PDB entry 6EMW | electron microscopy, 11.00 A resolution (very low resolution: no residue pairs are listed; an interface is given only as per-side residue counts) | chains c and o of the 42 polymer chains in the assembly

[Chain c]
Molecule: ATP-dependent Clp protease ATP-binding subunit ClpC
From: Staphylococcus aureus (strain bovine RF122 / ET3-1)
Reference sequence: Q2YSD6 (CLPC_STAAB); the construct lacks a stretch of the UniProt sequence and is renumbered around it, so the offset changes along the chain: 162-244 = UniProt 162-244; 252-254 = UniProt 245-247; 255-286 = UniProt 255-286; 296-342 = UniProt 296-342
Amino-acid sequence (181 residues; each row starts with the number of its first residue; note: 15 numbers in that range are skipped by the numbering (no residue carries them; nothing is unmodelled there); a row labelled like 254A-254G holds insertion residues (254A, then the next letters in order)):
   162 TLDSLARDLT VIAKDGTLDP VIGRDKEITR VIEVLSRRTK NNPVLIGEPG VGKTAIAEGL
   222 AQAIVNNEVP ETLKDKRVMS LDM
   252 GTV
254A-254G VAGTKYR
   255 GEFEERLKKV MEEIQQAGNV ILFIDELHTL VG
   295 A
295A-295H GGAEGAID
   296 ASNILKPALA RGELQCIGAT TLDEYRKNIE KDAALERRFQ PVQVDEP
Not modelled in the structure: 254A-254G, 295A-295H
UniProt features mapped onto this chain:
  - binding site (ATP): Gly208 to Thr215

[Chain o]
Molecule: ATP-dependent Clp protease ATP-binding subunit ClpC
From: Staphylococcus aureus (strain bovine RF122 / ET3-1)
Reference sequence: Q2YSD6 (CLPC_STAAB); residue numbers follow UniProt; this construct covers 162-286, 296-342
Amino-acid sequence (181 residues; numbered 162 to 342 plus 8 insertion-coded residues; 8 numbers in that range are skipped by the numbering (no residue carries them; nothing is unmodelled there); the number before each row is that of its first residue; a row labelled like 295A-295H holds insertion residues (295A, then the next letters in order)):
   162 TLDSLARDLT VIAKDGTLDP VIGRDKEITR VIEVLSRRTK NNPVLIGEPG VGKTAIAEGL
   222 AQAIVNNEVP ETLKDKRVMS LDMGTVVAGT KYRGEFEERL KKVMEEIQQA GNVILFIDEL
   282 HTLVG
   295 A
295A-295H GGAEGAID
   296 ASNILKPALA RGELQCIGAT TLDEYRKNIE KDAALERRFQ PVQVDEP
Not modelled in the structure: 248-254, 295A-295H
UniProt features mapped onto this chain:
  - binding site (ATP): Gly208 to Thr215

[How chain c and chain o interact]
At this resolution (11 A) residue pairs are not listed: 8 residues of chain c and 6 of chain o lie at the interface.

[Overview]
8 residues of chain c and 6 residues of chain o are in contact. UniProt lists 8 ATP-binding residues on chain
c; 8 ATP-binding residues on chain o.
Both chains are ATP-dependent Clp protease ATP-binding subunit ClpC (Staphylococcus aureus (strain bovine
RF122 / ET3-1)). Entry 6EMW (Structure of S.aureus ClpC in complex with MecA) was determined by electron
microscopy (same publication as 6EM8 and 6EM9).
